Entry 4S1F (X-ray diffraction, 2.24 A resolution); this record covers chains A and F of the 10 polymer chains in the assembly.

[Chain A (and F)]
Molecule: Fructose-6-phosphate aldolase 1
Source organism: Escherichia coli
Notes: EC 4.1.2.-; chain F of this document is another copy of the same molecule, construct and numbering; everything in this record applies to it too
UniProtKB: P78055 (FSAA_ECOLI); residue numbers follow UniProt; this construct covers 2-220
Sequence (226 residues; numbered -5 to 220; the number before each row is that of its first residue; numbers below 1 keep their minus sign (Met-5 is residue -5)):
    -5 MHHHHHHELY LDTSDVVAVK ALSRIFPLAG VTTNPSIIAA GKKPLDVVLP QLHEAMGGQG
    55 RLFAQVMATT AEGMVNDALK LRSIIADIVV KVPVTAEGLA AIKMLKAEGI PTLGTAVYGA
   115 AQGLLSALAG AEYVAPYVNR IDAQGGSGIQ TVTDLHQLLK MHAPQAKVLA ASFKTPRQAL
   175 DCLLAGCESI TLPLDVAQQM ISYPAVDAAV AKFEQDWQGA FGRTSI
Unresolved in the structure: -5 to 0
Differences from the reference sequence: expression tag (-5 to 1)
Curated features (UniProtKB/Swiss-Prot):
  - active site: Lys85 (Schiff-base intermediate with substrate)
  - mutagenesis: Lys85 (K85R: Loss of activity)

[Interface between chain A and chain F]
Contacting residue pairs (26; chain A residue first):
  Asn133(A) - Thr169(F)  hydrogen bond
  Asp136(A) - Thr169(F)
  Asp136(A) - Arg171(F)
  Ala137(A) - Thr169(F)
  Ala137(A) - Pro170(F)
  Ala137(A) - Gln193(F)
  Ala137(A) - Tyr197(F)
  Gln138(A) - Tyr197(F)
  Gln138(A) - Pro198(F)
  Gly139(A) - Tyr197(F)
  Gly140(A) - Arg171(F)  hydrogen bond (backbone-side chain)
  Ser141(A) - Arg171(F)
  Lys168(A) - Lys168(F)
  Thr169(A) - Asn133(F)  hydrogen bond
  Thr169(A) - Asp136(F)
  Thr169(A) - Ala137(F)
  Thr169(A) - Gln172(F)
  Pro170(A) - Ala137(F)
  Arg171(A) - Asp136(F)
  Arg171(A) - Gly140(F)  hydrogen bond (side chain-backbone)
  Arg171(A) - Ser141(F)
  Gln172(A) - Thr169(F)
  Gln193(A) - Ala137(F)
  Tyr197(A) - Gln138(F)
  Tyr197(A) - Gly139(F)
  Pro198(A) - Gln138(F)

[Summary]
Chain A and chain F each contribute 15 residues to their interface, with 4 hydrogen bonds. Among the polar
pairs are Asn133(A)-Thr169(F) and Gly140(A)-Arg171(F). Curated annotation (UniProt) lists active-site residue
Lys85(A) and one mutagenesis site on chain A.
Both chains are Fructose-6-phosphate aldolase 1 (Escherichia coli). Entry 4S1F (Fructose-6-phosphate aldolase
A from E.coli soaked in acetylacetone) was determined by X-ray diffraction, deposited together with 4RXF,
4RXG, 4RZ4, 4RZ5 and 4RZ6.
